PDB entry 6WMS | X-ray diffraction, 2.00 A resolution | chains A and B of the 4 polymer chains in the assembly

== Chain A (and B) ==
Molecule: Nuclear receptor Rev-ErbA beta variant 1
From: Homo sapiens
Notes: chain B of this document is another copy of the same molecule, construct and numbering; everything in this record applies to it too
Reference sequence: F1D8P2 (F1D8P2_HUMAN); residues 381-579 here = UniProt positions 381-579
Chain sequence (199 residues; row label = number of the first residue in the row):
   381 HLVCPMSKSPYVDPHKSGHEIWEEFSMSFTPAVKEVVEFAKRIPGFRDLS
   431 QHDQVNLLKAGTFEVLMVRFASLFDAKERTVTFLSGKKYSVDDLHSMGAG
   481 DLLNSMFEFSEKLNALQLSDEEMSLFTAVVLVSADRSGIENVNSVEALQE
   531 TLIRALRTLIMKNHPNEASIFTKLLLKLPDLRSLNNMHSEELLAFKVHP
Disordered / not traced: 577-579
Metal / ion sites: heme Fe: Cys384, His568
Small-molecule neighbours: heme (HEM): His381, Leu382, Val383, Cys384, Pro385, Met386, Trp402, Phe405, Phe409, Val413, Phe443, Leu446, Met447, Phe450, Phe454, Gly478, Ala479, Gly480, Asp481, Leu482, Leu483, Met486, His568, Glu571, Leu572, Phe575
Reported in the primary citation:
  - binding site for heme: Gly480 (proposed by the authors, not directly observed)

== Interface between chain A and chain B ==
Pairs across the interface (40):
  Asp481(A) - Ser517(B)
  Ser485(A) - Ser517(B)
  Glu488(A) - Val522(B)
  Lys492(A) - Arg516(B)
  Lys492(A) - Glu526(B)
  Asp515(A) - Ser563(B)
  Arg516(A) - Glu488(B)
  Ser517(A) - Asp481(B)
  Ser517(A) - Ser485(B)
  Ser517(A) - Met567(B)
  Val522(A) - Lys492(B)
  Glu526(A) - Lys492(B)  salt bridge
  Gln529(A) - Leu556(B)
  Ile533(A) - Thr552(B)
  Arg534(A) - Thr552(B)
  Ala548(A) - Arg537(B)
  Phe551(A) - Thr552(B)
  Thr552(A) - Ile533(B)
  Thr552(A) - Arg537(B)  hydrogen bond
  Thr552(A) - Phe551(B)
  Lys553(A) - Glu530(B)
  Leu555(A) - Thr552(B)
  Leu555(A) - Leu555(B)  hydrophobic
  Leu556(A) - Gln529(B)
  Leu556(A) - Ile533(B)  hydrophobic
  Leu556(A) - Leu558(B)  hydrophobic
  Leu558(A) - Leu556(B)  hydrophobic
  Leu558(A) - Pro559(B)  hydrophobic
  Pro559(A) - Leu558(B)  hydrophobic
  Pro559(A) - Pro559(B)
  Pro559(A) - Arg562(B)  hydrogen bond (backbone-side chain)
  Asp560(A) - Arg516(B)  salt bridge
  Arg562(A) - Pro559(B)  hydrogen bond (side chain-backbone)
  Arg562(A) - Arg562(B)
  Arg562(A) - Ser563(B)  hydrogen bond
  Arg562(A) - Asn566(B)
  Ser563(A) - Asp515(B)
  Ser563(A) - Arg562(B)  hydrogen bond
  Asn566(A) - Asn566(B)
  Met567(A) - Ser517(B)  hydrogen bond
Interface residues without a listed pair, chain A (27 interface residues in all): Arg537, Ser549
Interface residues without a listed pair, chain B (26 interface residues in all): Ser513, Ser549, Asp560

== Summary ==
Chain A and chain B form an interface of 27 and 26 residues respectively, with 6 hydrogen bonds and 2 salt
bridges. Among the polar pairs are Glu526(A)-Lys492(B), Asp560(A)-Arg516(B) and Thr552(A)-Arg537(B). Chain A
binds heme. The heme Fe site is built by Cys384(A) and His568(A). From the paper: a binding site for heme at
Gly480(A).
Both chains are Nuclear receptor Rev-ErbA beta variant 1 (Homo sapiens). Entry 6WMS (Crystal Structure of
Human REV-ERBbeta Ligand Binding Domain Co-Bound to Heme and NCoR ID2 Peptide) was determined by X-ray
diffraction together with 6WMQ from the same study.
